5EAA - chain A; structure by X-ray diffraction, 2.40 A resolution.

Chain A:
Protein: Aspartate aminotransferase
From: Escherichia coli
Notes: EC 2.6.1.1; fragment: complete subunit
UniProt: P00509 (AAT_ECOLI); the construct has insertions or renumbered stretches relative to UniProt, so the offset changes along the chain: 5-64 = UniProt 1-60; 66-126 = UniProt 61-121; 133-152 = UniProt 123-142; 154-231 = UniProt 143-220; 2 more segments
Chain sequence (396 residues; numbered 5 to 409; 9 numbers in that range are skipped by the numbering (no residue carries them; nothing is unmodelled there); the number before each row is that of its first residue):
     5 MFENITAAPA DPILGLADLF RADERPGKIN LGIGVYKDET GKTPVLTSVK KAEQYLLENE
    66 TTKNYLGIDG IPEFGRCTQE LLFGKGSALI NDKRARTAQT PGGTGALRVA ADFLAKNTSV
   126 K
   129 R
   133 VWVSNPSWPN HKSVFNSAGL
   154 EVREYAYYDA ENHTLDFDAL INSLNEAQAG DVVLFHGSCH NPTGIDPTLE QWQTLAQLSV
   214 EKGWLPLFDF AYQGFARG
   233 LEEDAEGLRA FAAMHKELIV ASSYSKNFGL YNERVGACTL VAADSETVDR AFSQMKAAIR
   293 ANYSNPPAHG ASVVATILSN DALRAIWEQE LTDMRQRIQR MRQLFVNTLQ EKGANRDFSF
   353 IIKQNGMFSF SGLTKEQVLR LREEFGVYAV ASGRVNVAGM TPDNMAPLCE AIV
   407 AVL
Differences from the reference sequence: engineered mutation S191 (Cys180 in P00509)
UniProt features mapped onto this chain:
  - binding site (L-aspartate): G38, W140, N194, R386
  - modified residue: K258 (N6-(pyridoxal phosphate)lysine)
Glycans and other covalent adducts: pyridoxal phosphate (PLP) linked to K258
Small-molecule neighbours: pyridoxal phosphate (PLP): Y70, G107, G108, T109, L112, W140, H143, H189, N194, D222, A224, Y225, S255, S257, R266

Summary:
Covalently linked pyridoxal phosphate: at K258. Curated annotation (UniProt) lists 4 L-aspartate-binding
residues.
Chain A is Aspartate aminotransferase (Escherichia coli); the structure, Aspartate aminotransferase from E.
coli, C191S mutation, was determined by X-ray diffraction, deposited together with 1B4X, 1QIR, 1QIS and 1QIT.
